PDB entry 4X1I | X-ray diffraction, 3.11 A resolution | chains C and D of the 5 polymer chains in the assembly

== Chain C ==
Name: Tubulin alpha chain
Source organism: Ovis aries
UniProtKB: D0VWZ0 (D0VWZ0_SHEEP); residues 1-451 here = UniProt positions 1-451
Amino-acid sequence (451 residues; each row starts with the number of its first residue):
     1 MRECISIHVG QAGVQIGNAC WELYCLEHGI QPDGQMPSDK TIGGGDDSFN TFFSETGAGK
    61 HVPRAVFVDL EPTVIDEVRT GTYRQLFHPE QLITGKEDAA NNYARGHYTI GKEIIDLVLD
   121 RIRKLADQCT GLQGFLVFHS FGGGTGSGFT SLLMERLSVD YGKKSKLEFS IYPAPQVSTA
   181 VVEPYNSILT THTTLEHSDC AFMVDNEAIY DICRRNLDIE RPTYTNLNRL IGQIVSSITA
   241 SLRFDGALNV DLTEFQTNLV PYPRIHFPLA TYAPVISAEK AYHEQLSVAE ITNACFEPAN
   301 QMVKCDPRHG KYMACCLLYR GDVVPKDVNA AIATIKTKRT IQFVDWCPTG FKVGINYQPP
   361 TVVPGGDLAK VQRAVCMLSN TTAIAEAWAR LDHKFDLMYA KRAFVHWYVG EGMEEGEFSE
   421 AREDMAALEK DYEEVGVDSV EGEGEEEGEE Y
Disordered / not traced: 38-45, 439-451
Residues lining bound ligands:
  - 3WD (2-methyl-L-alanyl-N-[(3R,4S,5S)-3-methoxy-1-{(2S)-2-[(1R,2R)-1-methoxy-2-methyl-3-oxo-3-{[(1S)-2-phenyl-1-(1,3-thiazol-2-yl)ethyl]amino}propyl]pyrrolidin-1-yl}-5-methyl-1-oxoheptan-4-yl]-N-methyl-L-valinamide): Ala247, Asn249, Pro325, Val328, Asn329, Ile332, Phe351, Val353, Ile355
  - GTP (guanosine-5'-triphosphate): Gly10, Gln11, Ala12, Gln15, Ile16, Asp69, Glu71, Val74, Asp98, Ala99, Ser140, Gly142, Gly143, Gly144, Thr145, Gly146, Ile171, Pro173, Val177, Ser178, Thr179, Glu183, Asn206, Tyr224, Leu227, Asn228, Ile231
  - colchicine (LOC; N-[(7S)-1,2,3,10-tetramethoxy-9-oxo-6,7-dihydro-5H-benzo[d]heptalen-7-yl]ethanamide): Ser178, Thr179, Ala180, Val181

== Chain D ==
Name: Tubulin beta chain
Source organism: Ovis aries
UniProtKB: D0VWY9 (D0VWY9_SHEEP); the author numbering skips numbers that UniProt does not, so the offset changes along the chain: 1-44 = UniProt 1-44; 47-360 = UniProt 45-358; 369-455 = UniProt 359-445
Amino-acid sequence (445 residues; each row starts with the number of its first residue; note: 10 numbers in that range are skipped by the numbering (no residue carries them; nothing is unmodelled there)):
     1 MREIVHIQAG QCGNQIGAKF WEVISDEHGI DPTGSYHGDS DLQL
    47 ERINVYYNEA TGNKYVPRAI LVDLEPGTMD SVRSGPFGQI FRPDNFVFGQ SGAGNNWAKG
   107 HYTEGAELVD SVLDVVRKES ESCDCLQGFQ LTHSLGGGTG SGMGTLLISK IREEYPDRIM
   167 NTFSVMPSPK VSDTVVEPYN ATLSVHQLVE NTDETYSIDN EALYDICFRT LKLTTPTYGD
   227 LNHLVSATMS GVTTCLRFPG QLNADLRKLA VNMVPFPRLH FFMPGFAPLT SRGSQQYRAL
   287 TVPELTQQMF DSKNMMAACD PRHGRYLTVA AVFRGRMSMK EVDEQMLNVQ NKNSSYFVEW
   347 IPNNVKTAVC DIPP
   369 RGLKMSATFI GNSTAIQELF KRISEQFTAM FRRKAFLHWY TGEGMDEMEF TEAESNMNDL
   429 VSEYQQYQDA TADEQGEFEE EEGEDEA
Disordered / not traced: 1, 442-455
Residues lining bound ligands:
  - 3WD (2-methyl-L-alanyl-N-[(3R,4S,5S)-3-methoxy-1-{(2S)-2-[(1R,2R)-1-methoxy-2-methyl-3-oxo-3-{[(1S)-2-phenyl-1-(1,3-thiazol-2-yl)ethyl]amino}propyl]pyrrolidin-1-yl}-5-methyl-1-oxoheptan-4-yl]-N-methyl-L-valinamide): Gln11, Gln15, Pro175, Lys176, Val177, Asp179, Tyr210, Thr221, Pro222, Thr223, Tyr224, Gly225, Asn228, Arg278
  - GDP (guanosine-5'-diphosphate): Gly10, Gln11, Cys12, Gln15, Ile16, Asp69, Ala99, Asn101, Ser140, Gly142, Gly143, Gly144, Thr145, Gly146, Ser147, Val171, Pro173, Val177, Ser178, Glu183, Asn206, Tyr224, Leu227, Asn228
  - colchicine (LOC; N-[(7S)-1,2,3,10-tetramethoxy-9-oxo-6,7-dihydro-5H-benzo[d]heptalen-7-yl]ethanamide): Val238, Cys241, Leu242, Leu248, Ala250, Asp251, Lys254, Leu255, Asn258, Met259, Thr314, Val315, Ala316, Val318, Asn350, Val351, Lys352, Thr353, Ala354, Ile378

== How chain C and chain D interact ==
Pairs across the interface (57; chain C residue first):
  Gln11(C) with Asn249(D), hydrogen bond
  Glu71(C) with Asn249(D)
  Lys96(C) with Asp130(D), salt bridge
  Glu97(C) with Arg164(D), salt bridge; Arg253(D), salt bridge
  Asp98(C) with Asn249(D), hydrogen bond; Asp251(D); Lys254(D), salt bridge
  Ala100(C) with Arg253(D); Lys254(D); Val257(D)
  Asn101(C) with Lys254(D), hydrogen bond; Asn258(D)
  Arg105(C) with Arg253(D)
  Pro175(C) with Asn349(D)
  Thr179(C) with Lys352(D), hydrogen bond (backbone-side chain)
  Ala180(C) with Asn258(D); Lys352(D)
  Val181(C) with Asn258(D); Ile347(D), hydrophobic; Pro348(D); Asn349(D); Asn350(D); Lys352(D)
  Val182(C) with Val257(D); Asn258(D)
  Glu220(C) with Lys326(D), salt bridge
  Arg221(C) with Met325(D); Lys326(D); Asp329(D), salt bridge
  Lys394(C) with Pro348(D); Asn349(D), hydrogen bond
  Leu397(C) with Glu345(D); Trp346(D); Pro348(D), hydrophobic
  Met398(C) with Trp346(D), hydrogen bond (backbone-backbone); Pro348(D)
  Lys401(C) with Phe262(D); Trp346(D); Thr439(D), hydrogen bond (side chain-backbone)
  Arg402(C) with Phe262(D)
  Ala403(C) with Pro261(D); Phe262(D), hydrophobic; Trp346(D), hydrophobic
  Phe404(C) with Val257(D); Asn258(D); Val260(D); Pro261(D), hydrogen bond (backbone-backbone); Thr314(D); Ile347(D), hydrophobic
  His406(C) with Val260(D); Pro261(D), hydrogen bond (side chain-backbone); Phe262(D); Pro263(D)
  Trp407(C) with Ala256(D); Val257(D); Val260(D), hydrogen bond (side chain-backbone)
Interface residues without a listed pair, chain C (25 interface residues in all): Ser178
Interface residues without a listed pair, chain D (29 interface residues in all): Cys131, Asp199, Met259, Ala440

== Summary ==
25 residues of chain C face 29 of chain D across their interface, with 10 hydrogen bonds and 6 salt bridges.
Polar contacts include Lys96(C)-Asp130(D), Glu97(C)-Arg164(D) and Glu97(C)-Arg253(D). Colchicine is bound
between chain C and chain D. Chain C binds compound 3WD and GTP.
Here chain C is Tubulin alpha chain and chain D is Tubulin beta chain, both from Ovis aries. Entry 4X1I
(Discovery of cytotoxic Dolastatin 10 analogs with N-terminal modifications) was determined by X-ray
diffraction (same publication as 4X1K, 4X1Y and 4X20).
